1JGO - chains A and G of the 25 polymer chains in the assembly; structure by X-ray diffraction, 5.60 A resolution (low resolution: residue-level contacts below are approximate; hydrogen-bond / salt-bridge calls are withheld).

[Chain A]
Molecule: 30S 16S ribosomal RNA
Source organism: Thermus thermophilus
Sequence (1522 nucleotides; each row starts with the number of its first residue; note: 42 numbers in that range are skipped by the numbering (no residue carries them; nothing is unmodelled there); a row labelled like 186A-186F holds insertion residues (186A, then the next letters in order); numbering starts at 0):
     0 UUUGUUGGAG AGUUUGAUCC UGGCUCAGGG UGAACGCUGG CGGCGUGCCU AAGACAUGCA
    60 AGUCGUGCGG
    73 GCCGCGGGGU
    84 UUUACUCCGU
    95 GGU
    99 C
   101 AGCGGCGGAC GGGUGAGUAA CGCGUGGGU
  129A G
   130 ACCUACCCGG AAGAGGGGGA CAACCCGGGG AAACUCGGGC UAAUCCCCCA UGUGGAC
186A-186F CCGCCC
   187 CUUG
191A-191F GGGUGU
   191 GUCCAAAGGG C
   208 UUU
   216 GCCCGCUUCC GGAUGGGCCC GCGUCCCAUC AGCUAGUUGG UGGGGUAAUG GCCCACCAAG
   276 GCGACGACGG GUAGCCGGUC UGAGAGGAUG GCCGGCCACA GGGGCACUGA GACACGGGCC
   336 CCACUCCUAC GGGAGGCAGC AGUUAGGAAU CUUCCGCAAU GGGCGCAAGC CUGACGGAGC
   396 GACGCCGCUU GGAGGAAGAA GCCCUUCGGG GUGUAAACUC CUGAA
   442 CCCGGGACGA AACCCCC
   464 GACGA
   474 GGGGACUGAC GGUACCGGGG UAAUA
   500 GCGCCGGCCA ACUCCGUGCC AGCAGCCGCG GUAAUACGGA GGGCGCGAGC GUUACCCGGA
   560 UUCACUGGGC GUAAAGGGCG UGUAGGCGGC CUGGGGCGUC CCAUGUGAAA GACCACGGCU
   620 CAACCGUGGG GGAGCGUGGG AUACGCUCAG GCUAGACGGU GGGAGAGGGU GGUGGAAUUC
   680 CCGGAGUAGC GGUGAAAUGC GCAGAUACCG GGAGGAACGC CGAUGGCGAA GGCAGCCACC
   740 UGGUCCACCC GUGACGCUGA GGCGCGAAAG CGUGGGGAGC AAACCGGAUU AGAUACCCGG
   800 GUAGUCCACG CCCUAAACGA UGCGCGCUAG GUCUCUGGG
   841 UCU
   848 CCUGGGGGCC GAAGCUAACG CGUUAAGCGC GCCGCCUGGG GAGUACGGCC GCAAGGCUGA
   908 AACUCAAAGG AAUUGACGGG GGCCCGCACA AGCGGUGGAG CAUGUGGUUU AAUUCGAAGC
   968 AACGCGAAGA ACCUUACCAG GCCUUGACAU G
  998A C
   999 UAGGGAACCC GGGUGAAAGC CUGGGGUGCC
1028A-1028B CC
  1029 GCGA
1032A-1032B GG
  1033 GGAGCCCUAG CACAGGUGCU GCAUGGCCGU CGUCAGCUCG UGCCGUGAGG UGUUGGGUUA
  1093 AGUCCCGCAA CGAGCGCAAC CCCCGCCGUU AGUUGCCAGC GGUUCGGCCG GGCACUCUAA
  1153 CGGGACUGCC CGCGA
  1169 AAGCGGGAGG AAGGAGGGGA CGACGUCUGG UCAGCAUGGC CCUUACGGCC UGGGCGACAC
  1229 ACGUGCUACA AUGCCCACUA CAAAGCGAUG CCACCCGGCA ACGGGGAGCU AAUCGCAAAA
  1289 AGGUGGGCCC AGUUCGGAUU GGGGUCUGCA ACCCGACCCC AUGAAGCCGG AAUCGCUAGU
  1349 AAUCGCGGAU CAGC
 1362A C
  1363 AUGCCGCGGU GAAUACGUUC CCGGGCCUUG UACACACCGC CCGUCACGCC AUGGGAGCGG
  1423 GCUCUACCCG AAGUCGCCGG G
  1446 AGCCUACGGG
  1459 CAGGCGCCGA GGGUAGGGCC CGUGACUGGG GCGAAGUCGU AACAAGGUAG CUGUACCGGA
  1519 AGGUGCGGCU GGAUCACCUC CUUUCU
Unresolved in the structure: 0, 1543-1544

[Chain G]
Name: 30S ribosomal protein S4
Source organism: Thermus thermophilus
UniProt: P80373 (RS4_THET8); aligned to UniProt positions 1-209 over residues 1-209 (the alignment contains insertions or deletions, so no single offset holds)
Sequence (209 residues; numbered 1 to 209; the number before each row is that of its first residue):
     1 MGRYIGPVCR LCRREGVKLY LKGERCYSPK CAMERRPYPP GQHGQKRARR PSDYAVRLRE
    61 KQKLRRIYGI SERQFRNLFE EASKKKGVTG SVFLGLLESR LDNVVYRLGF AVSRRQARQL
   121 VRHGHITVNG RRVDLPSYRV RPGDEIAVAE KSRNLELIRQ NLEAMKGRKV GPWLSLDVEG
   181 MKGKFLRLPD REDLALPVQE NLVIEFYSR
Unresolved in the structure: 1
Curated features (UniProtKB/Swiss-Prot):
  - binding site (Zn(2+)): Cys-9, Cys-12, Cys-26, Cys-31

[Chain A / chain G interface]
Residue-residue contacts - 5 pairs, chain A then chain G:
  G409(A) with Lys-22(G)
  U427(A) with Pro-40(G); Gly-41(G)
  A430(A) with Pro-7(G); Val-8(G)
Interface residues without a listed pair, chain A (6 interface residues in all): U1, A408, G542
Interface residues without a listed pair, chain G (7 interface residues in all): Lys-86, Gln-116

[Summary]
Chain A and chain G form an interface of 6 and 7 residues respectively. From UniProt: 4 Zn2+-binding residues
on chain G.
Here chain A is 30S 16S ribosomal RNA and chain G is 30S ribosomal protein S4, both from Thermus thermophilus.
Entry 1JGO (The Path of Messenger RNA Through the Ribosome. THIS FILE, 1JGO, CONTAINS THE 30S RIBOSOME SUBUNIT
...) was determined by X-ray diffraction together with 1JGP and 1JGQ from the same study.
